Entry 6REE (electron microscopy, 3.10 A resolution); this record covers chains 2 and 7 of the 31 polymer chains in the assembly.

# Chain 2
Protein: ASA-2: Polytomella F-ATP synthase associated subunit 2
From: Polytomella sp. Pringsheim 198.80
Notes: engineered mutation(s): P165F, N167S
Chain sequence (441 residues; each row starts with the number of its first residue):
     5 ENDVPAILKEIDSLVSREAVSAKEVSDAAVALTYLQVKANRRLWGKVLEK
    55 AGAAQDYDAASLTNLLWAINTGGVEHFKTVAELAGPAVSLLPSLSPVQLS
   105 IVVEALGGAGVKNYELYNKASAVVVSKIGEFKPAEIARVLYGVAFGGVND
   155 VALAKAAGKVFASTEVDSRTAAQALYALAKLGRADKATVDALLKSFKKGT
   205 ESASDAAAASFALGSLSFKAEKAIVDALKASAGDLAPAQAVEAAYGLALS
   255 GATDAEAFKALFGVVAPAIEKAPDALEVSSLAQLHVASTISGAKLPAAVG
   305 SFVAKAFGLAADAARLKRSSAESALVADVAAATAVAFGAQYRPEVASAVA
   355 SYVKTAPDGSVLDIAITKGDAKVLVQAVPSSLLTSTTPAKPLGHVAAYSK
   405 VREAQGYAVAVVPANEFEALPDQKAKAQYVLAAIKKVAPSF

# Chain 7
Protein: Mitochondrial ATP synthase associated protein ASA7
From: Polytomella sp. Pringsheim 198.80
UniProtKB: D8V7I2 (D8V7I2_9CHLO); numbering as in UniProt (aligned over 1-190)
Chain sequence (190 residues; numbered 1 to 190; the number before each row is that of its first residue):
     1 MSSVRAGVEAGRRDLTTFTFSGLQDAPVAALSGSIKLNVAAKAGKAEVTV
    51 AAGAAKAATQVSAAALRKLSGSKISLAEVARISVLHSSIQNYLLSLSNER
   101 YQLLSQWPDFTTMYGKDFYYRAHPEDLKKFYDAADEYYKLYETVTEFDSL
   151 SALASQVVPNYAARRRSTVHPAIGSTVADGAFTNFLLSKQ
Disordered / not traced: 1-14

# Chain 2 / chain 7 interface
Contacting residue pairs (102; chain 2 residue first):
  Glu5(2) with Lys56(7)
  Asn6(2) with Ala57(7); Ala58(7), hydrogen bond (side chain-backbone)
  Ile11(2) with Val50(7); Ala51(7); Ala52(7); Ala55(7); Ala57(7), hydrophobic
  Glu14(2) with Ala52(7)
  Leu18(2) with Ser34(7); Ile35(7), hydrophobic
  Arg21(2) with Ser34(7)
  Lys27(2) with Leu31(7)
  Glu28(2) with Ser32(7)
  Asp31(2) with Ala30(7); Leu31(7), hydrogen bond (side chain-backbone); Ser32(7), hydrogen bond (side chain-backbone); Ile35(7)
  Val34(2) with Pro27(7), hydrophobic; Leu37(7), hydrophobic
  Ala35(2) with Ile35(7), hydrophobic
  Thr37(2) with Leu66(7); Leu69(7)
  Tyr38(2) with Ala26(7); Pro27(7), hydrogen bond (side chain-backbone); Leu37(7), hydrophobic; Val39(7), hydrophobic; Val48(7), hydrophobic; Val61(7)
  Leu39(2) with Val50(7), hydrophobic
  Gln40(2) with Val61(7); Leu69(7)
  Lys42(2) with Leu69(7), hydrogen bond (side chain-backbone); Ser72(7), hydrogen bond (side chain-backbone); Ile74(7)
  Arg45(2) with Ile74(7), hydrogen bond (side chain-backbone); Ser75(7), hydrogen bond (side chain-backbone); Leu76(7)
  Trp48(2) with Leu76(7)
  Gly49(2) with Leu76(7)
  Leu52(2) with Leu76(7), hydrophobic
  Ala64(2) with Leu31(7), hydrophobic
  Asn68(2) with Pro27(7)
  Trp71(2) with Gly22(7); Leu23(7); Ala26(7), hydrophobic; Pro27(7)
  Asn74(2) with Leu15(7); Thr19(7), hydrogen bond; Ser21(7), hydrogen bond
  Thr75(2) with Ser21(7); Leu69(7); Ser70(7)
  Gly76(2) with Leu69(7)
  Gly77(2) with Ser70(7); Lys73(7); Ile74(7), hydrogen bond (backbone-backbone)
  Val78(2) with Ile74(7), hydrophobic; Leu76(7), hydrophobic
  Glu79(2) with Leu15(7); Lys73(7); Ser75(7); Leu76(7), hydrogen bond (backbone-backbone)
  His80(2) with Leu76(7); Glu78(7), salt bridge
  Lys82(2) with Glu78(7)
  Val101(2) with Asp25(7)
  Glu108(2) with Phe20(7); Ser21(7), hydrogen bond
  Gly112(2) with Leu15(7); Thr16(7)
  Ala113(2) with Leu15(7)
  Glu139(2) with Asp25(7)
  Arg142(2) with Phe20(7); Gln24(7), hydrogen bond (side chain-backbone); Asp25(7), salt bridge
  Tyr145(2) with Thr16(7), hydrogen bond; Phe18(7), hydrogen bond (side chain-backbone); Phe20(7), hydrophobic
  Phe149(2) with Thr16(7)
  Arg173(2) with Phe20(7), hydrogen bond (side chain-backbone); Gln24(7); Arg67(7)
  Gln177(2) with Phe20(7)
  Tyr180(2) with Thr17(7); Phe18(7)
  Glu205(2) with Ala64(7)
  Ser206(2) with Arg67(7)
  Ser208(2) with Arg67(7), hydrogen bond
  Asp209(2) with Phe20(7); Arg67(7), salt bridge
  Ala211(2) with Phe18(7), hydrophobic
  Ala212(2) with Phe18(7), hydrophobic; Phe20(7), hydrophobic
  Asp238(2) with Ala64(7); Lys68(7), salt bridge
  Ala240(2) with Gly71(7)
  Ala242(2) with Thr17(7)
  Gln243(2) with Thr17(7); Phe18(7)
  Glu246(2) with Thr17(7); Phe18(7)
Other interface residues (no listed pair), chain 2 (61 interface residues in all): Asp7, Val8, Ala10, Ile15, Asp62, Ile73, Ala176, Phe215
Other interface residues (no listed pair), chain 7 (43 interface residues in all): Thr59

# Summary
The interface between chain 2 and chain 7 involves 61 residues on one side and 43 on the other; the contacts
include 18 hydrogen bonds and 4 salt bridges. Polar pairs include His80(2)-Glu78(7), Arg142(2)-Asp25(7) and
Asp209(2)-Arg67(7).
Here chain 2 is ASA-2: Polytomella F-ATP synthase associated subunit 2 and chain 7 is Mitochondrial ATP
synthase associated protein ASA7, both from Polytomella sp. Pringsheim 198.80. Entry 6REE (Cryo-EM structure
of Polytomella F-ATP synthase, Rotary substate 3B, composite map) was determined by electron microscopy,
deposited together with 6RD4, 6RD5, 6RD6, 6RD7, 6RD8, 6RD9 and 46 further entries.
